9JI0 - chains A and F of the 5 polymer chains in the assembly; structure by X-ray diffraction, 2.69 A resolution.

[Chain A (and F)]
Protein: 3-hydroxyacyl-CoA dehydrogenase, NAD binding domain protein
Source organism: Faecalibacterium duncaniae (strain DSM 17677 / JCM 31915 / A2-165)
Notes: EC 1.1.1.157; chain F of this document is another copy of the same molecule, construct and numbering; everything in this record applies to it too
Reference sequence: C7H5K9 (C7H5K9_FAED2); residues 1-290 here = UniProt positions 1-290
Chain sequence (290 residues; each row starts with the number of its first residue):
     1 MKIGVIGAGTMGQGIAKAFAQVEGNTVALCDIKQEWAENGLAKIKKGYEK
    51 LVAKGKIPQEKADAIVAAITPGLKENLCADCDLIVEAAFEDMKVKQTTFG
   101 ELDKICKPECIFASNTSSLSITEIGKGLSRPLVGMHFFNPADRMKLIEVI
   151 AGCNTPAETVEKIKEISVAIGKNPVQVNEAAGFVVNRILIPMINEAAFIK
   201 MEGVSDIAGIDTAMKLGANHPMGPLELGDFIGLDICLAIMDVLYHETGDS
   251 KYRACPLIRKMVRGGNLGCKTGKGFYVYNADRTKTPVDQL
Disordered / not traced: 290
From the paper describing this entry:
  - catalytic residues: His136 (proposed by the authors, not directly observed)

[How chain A and chain F interact]
Contacting residue pairs (4; chain A residue first):
  Met201(A) with Met201(F); Glu202(F)
  Glu202(A) with Met201(F)
  Arg253(A) with Arg253(F)
Also at the interface, not in a pair above, chain A (4 interface residues in all): Gly203
Also at the interface, not in a pair above, chain F (4 interface residues in all): Gly203

[Summary]
The chain A/chain F interface involves 4 residues from each chain. From the paper: the catalytic residue
His136(A).
Chain A and chain F are both 3-hydroxyacyl-CoA dehydrogenase, NAD binding domain protein (Faecalibacterium
duncaniae (strain DSM 17677 / JCM 31915 / A2-165)); the structure, 3-Hydroxybutyryl-CoA dehydrogenase, was
determined by X-ray diffraction, deposited together with 9JHE, 9JHZ and 9JHY.
